7AI2 - chains A and B; structure by X-ray diffraction, 3.61 A resolution.

[Chain A (and B)]
Name: Mce-family protein Mce4A
Source organism: Mycobacterium tuberculosis H37Rv
Notes: engineered mutation(s): SeMet labelling; chain B of this document is another copy of the same molecule, construct and numbering; everything in this record applies to it too
UniProt: I6YC99 (I6YC99_MYCTU); residues 39-140 here = UniProt positions 39-140
Amino-acid sequence (138 residues; each row starts with the number of its first residue):
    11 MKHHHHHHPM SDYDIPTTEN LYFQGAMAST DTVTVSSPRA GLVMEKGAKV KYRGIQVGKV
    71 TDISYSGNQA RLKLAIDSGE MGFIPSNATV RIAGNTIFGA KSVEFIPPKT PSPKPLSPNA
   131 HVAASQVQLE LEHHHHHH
Disordered / not traced: 11-38, 146-148 (chain B: 11-31, 145-148)
Sequence notes: initiating methionine (11); expression tag (12-38, 141-148)
Modified residues: Mse11, Mse20, Mse37 (selenomethionine); Mse54, Mse91 (selenomethionine; parent Met)
What the authors report for this chain:
  - self-association interface (contacts with another copy of this molecule): Ile107 to Leu141

[How chain A and chain B interact]
Contacting residue pairs - 189 pairs, chain A then chain B:
  Asp41(A) - Pro128(B)
  Thr42(A) - Pro128(B)
  Thr42(A) - Asn129(B)  hydrogen bond
  Val43(A) - Ala130(B)
  Thr44(A) - Ala130(B)  hydrogen bond (backbone-backbone)
  Thr44(A) - His131(B)
  Thr44(A) - Val132(B)  hydrogen bond (backbone-backbone)
  Val45(A) - Val132(B)
  Val45(A) - Val137(B)  hydrophobic
  Ser46(A) - His131(B)  hydrogen bond
  Ser46(A) - Val132(B)  hydrogen bond (backbone-backbone)
  Ser46(A) - Ala133(B)
  Ser46(A) - Ala134(B)
  Ser46(A) - Val137(B)
  Ser47(A) - Ala134(B)
  Pro48(A) - Ala134(B)  hydrophobic
  Pro48(A) - Val137(B)
  Pro48(A) - Leu139(B)  hydrophobic
  Gly51(A) - Ile107(B)
  Gly51(A) - Phe108(B)  hydrogen bond (backbone-backbone)
  Leu52(A) - Phe108(B)
  Leu52(A) - Ala110(B)  hydrophobic
  Val53(A) - Val53(B)  hydrophobic
  Val53(A) - Ile107(B)  hydrophobic
  Val53(A) - Phe108(B)  hydrogen bond (backbone-backbone)
  Val53(A) - Gly109(B)
  Val53(A) - Ala110(B)  hydrogen bond (backbone-backbone)
  Mse54(A) - Ala110(B)  hydrophobic
  Mse54(A) - Lys111(B)
  Mse54(A) - Ser112(B)
  Glu55(A) - Ala110(B)
  Glu55(A) - Lys111(B)
  Ala58(A) - Lys111(B)
  Lys59(A) - Ser112(B)
  Lys59(A) - Val113(B)  hydrogen bond (backbone-backbone)
  Val60(A) - Val113(B)
  Val60(A) - Phe115(B)  hydrophobic
  Lys61(A) - Val113(B)  hydrogen bond (backbone-backbone)
  Lys61(A) - Glu114(B)
  Lys61(A) - Phe115(B)  hydrogen bond (backbone-backbone)
  Tyr62(A) - Phe115(B)
  Tyr62(A) - Pro117(B)
  Mse91(A) - Pro125(B)
  Mse91(A) - Leu126(B)
  Mse91(A) - Ser127(B)
  Mse91(A) - Pro128(B)  hydrophobic
  Gly92(A) - Pro125(B)
  Ile94(A) - Phe115(B)  hydrophobic
  Ile94(A) - Pro125(B)
  Ile94(A) - Leu126(B)  hydrogen bond (backbone-backbone)
  Pro95(A) - Pro121(B)  hydrophobic
  Pro95(A) - Ser122(B)
  Pro95(A) - Lys124(B)
  Ser96(A) - Ser122(B)  hydrogen bond
  Ser96(A) - Lys124(B)  hydrogen bond (backbone-backbone)
  Ser96(A) - Leu126(B)
  Asn97(A) - Pro118(B)
  Asn97(A) - Thr120(B)  hydrogen bond (side chain-backbone)
  Asn97(A) - Pro121(B)
  Asn97(A) - Ser122(B)  hydrogen bond (side chain-backbone)
  Ala98(A) - Ile116(B)
  Ala98(A) - Pro118(B)
  Thr99(A) - Phe115(B)
  Thr99(A) - Ile116(B)  hydrogen bond (backbone-backbone)
  Thr99(A) - Gln136(B)
  Val100(A) - Glu114(B)
  Val100(A) - Gln136(B)  hydrogen bond (backbone-backbone)
  Val100(A) - Val137(B)
  Val100(A) - Gln138(B)  hydrogen bond (backbone-backbone)
  Arg101(A) - Val113(B)
  Arg101(A) - Glu114(B)  hydrogen bond (backbone-backbone)
  Arg101(A) - Gln138(B)
  Arg101(A) - Glu140(B)  salt bridge
  Ile102(A) - Phe108(B)
  Ile102(A) - Ala110(B)  hydrophobic
  Ile102(A) - Ser112(B)
  Ile102(A) - Val137(B)  hydrophobic
  Ile102(A) - Gln138(B)  hydrogen bond (backbone-backbone)
  Ile102(A) - Leu139(B)
  Ile102(A) - Glu140(B)  hydrogen bond (backbone-backbone)
  Ala103(A) - Ala110(B)
  Ala103(A) - Lys111(B)  hydrogen bond (backbone-backbone)
  Ala103(A) - Glu140(B)
  Gly104(A) - Phe108(B)
  Gly104(A) - Gly109(B)
  Gly104(A) - Glu140(B)  hydrogen bond (backbone-backbone)
  Gly104(A) - Leu141(B)
  Gly104(A) - Glu142(B)  hydrogen bond (backbone-backbone)
  Asn105(A) - Ile107(B)
  Asn105(A) - Phe108(B)
  Asn105(A) - Gly109(B)  hydrogen bond (backbone-backbone)
  Asn105(A) - Leu141(B)
  Asn105(A) - Glu142(B)
  Thr106(A) - Ile107(B)
  Ile107(A) - Gly51(B)
  Ile107(A) - Val53(B)  hydrophobic
  Ile107(A) - Thr106(B)
  Ile107(A) - Ile107(B)  hydrogen bond (backbone-backbone)
  Ile107(A) - Gly109(B)
  Phe108(A) - Gly51(B)
  Phe108(A) - Leu52(B)
  Phe108(A) - Val53(B)  hydrogen bond (backbone-backbone)
  Phe108(A) - Ile102(B)
  Phe108(A) - Ala103(B)
  Phe108(A) - Gly104(B)
  Phe108(A) - Asn105(B)
  Gly109(A) - Val53(B)
  Gly109(A) - Gly104(B)
  Gly109(A) - Asn105(B)  hydrogen bond (backbone-backbone)
  Gly109(A) - Ile107(B)
  Ala110(A) - Val53(B)  hydrogen bond (backbone-backbone)
  Ala110(A) - Mse54(B)  hydrophobic
  Ala110(A) - Glu55(B)  hydrogen bond (backbone-backbone)
  Ala110(A) - Ile102(B)  hydrophobic
  Ala110(A) - Ala103(B)
  Ala110(A) - Gly104(B)
  Lys111(A) - Glu55(B)
  Lys111(A) - Ala58(B)
  Lys111(A) - Ala103(B)  hydrogen bond (backbone-backbone)
  Lys111(A) - Asn105(B)
  Ser112(A) - Lys59(B)
  Ser112(A) - Ile102(B)
  Ser112(A) - Ala103(B)
  Val113(A) - Lys59(B)  hydrogen bond (backbone-backbone)
  Val113(A) - Val60(B)
  Val113(A) - Lys61(B)  hydrogen bond (backbone-backbone)
  Val113(A) - Arg101(B)
  Glu114(A) - Lys61(B)
  Glu114(A) - Arg63(B)
  Glu114(A) - Thr99(B)
  Glu114(A) - Val100(B)
  Glu114(A) - Arg101(B)  hydrogen bond (backbone-backbone)
  Phe115(A) - Val60(B)  hydrophobic
  Phe115(A) - Lys61(B)  hydrogen bond (backbone-backbone)
  Phe115(A) - Tyr62(B)  hydrophobic
  Phe115(A) - Ile94(B)  hydrophobic
  Phe115(A) - Thr99(B)
  Ile116(A) - Ala98(B)
  Ile116(A) - Thr99(B)  hydrogen bond (backbone-backbone)
  Ile116(A) - Arg101(B)
  Pro118(A) - Asn97(B)
  Thr120(A) - Asn97(B)  hydrogen bond (backbone-side chain)
  Pro121(A) - Asn97(B)
  Ser122(A) - Pro95(B)
  Ser122(A) - Ser96(B)  hydrogen bond
  Ser122(A) - Asn97(B)  hydrogen bond (backbone-side chain)
  Lys124(A) - Pro95(B)
  Lys124(A) - Ser96(B)  hydrogen bond (backbone-backbone)
  Pro125(A) - Mse91(B)
  Pro125(A) - Gly92(B)
  Pro125(A) - Ile94(B)
  Pro125(A) - Ser96(B)
  Leu126(A) - Mse91(B)
  Leu126(A) - Ile94(B)
  Leu126(A) - Ser96(B)
  Pro128(A) - Asp41(B)
  Pro128(A) - Thr42(B)
  Asn129(A) - Thr42(B)  hydrogen bond (backbone-backbone)
  Ala130(A) - Thr42(B)
  Ala130(A) - Val43(B)
  Ala130(A) - Thr44(B)  hydrogen bond (backbone-backbone)
  His131(A) - Thr44(B)
  His131(A) - Ser46(B)  hydrogen bond
  Val132(A) - Thr44(B)  hydrogen bond (backbone-backbone)
  Val132(A) - Val45(B)
  Val132(A) - Ser46(B)  hydrogen bond (backbone-backbone)
  Val132(A) - Val100(B)  hydrophobic
  Ala133(A) - Ser46(B)
  Ala134(A) - Ser46(B)
  Ala134(A) - Pro48(B)  hydrophobic
  Gln136(A) - Thr99(B)
  Gln136(A) - Val100(B)  hydrogen bond (backbone-backbone)
  Val137(A) - Val45(B)  hydrophobic
  Val137(A) - Ser46(B)
  Val137(A) - Val100(B)
  Val137(A) - Ile102(B)  hydrophobic
  Gln138(A) - Val100(B)  hydrogen bond (backbone-backbone)
  Gln138(A) - Arg101(B)
  Gln138(A) - Ile102(B)  hydrogen bond (backbone-backbone)
  Leu139(A) - Pro48(B)  hydrophobic
  Leu139(A) - Ile102(B)
  Glu140(A) - Arg101(B)  salt bridge
  Glu140(A) - Ile102(B)  hydrogen bond (backbone-backbone)
  Glu140(A) - Ala103(B)
  Glu140(A) - Gly104(B)  hydrogen bond (backbone-backbone)
  Leu141(A) - Gly104(B)
  Glu142(A) - Gly104(B)  hydrogen bond (backbone-backbone)
  Glu142(A) - Asn105(B)
  His144(A) - Asn105(B)  hydrogen bond
Interface residues without a listed pair, chain A (68 interface residues in all): Arg49, Leu84, Pro117
Interface residues without a listed pair, chain B (69 interface residues in all): Ser47, Gly64, Leu84

[Summary]
The interface between chain A and chain B involves 68 residues on one side and 69 on the other, with 53
hydrogen bonds and 2 salt bridges. Polar contacts include Arg101(A)-Glu140(B), Thr42(A)-Asn129(B) and
Ser46(A)-His131(B). The paper reports a self-association interface involving Ile107(A).
Chain A and chain B are both Mce-family protein Mce4A (Mycobacterium tuberculosis H37Rv); the structure,
Crystal structure of Se-Met labelled MCE domain of Mce4A from Mycobacterium tuberculosis H37Rv, was determined
by X-ray diffraction.
